Entry 1K6P (X-ray diffraction, 2.20 A resolution); this record covers chains A and B.

Chain A (and B):
Protein: POL polyprotein
Source organism: Human immunodeficiency virus 1
Notes: EC 3.4.23.16; fragment: HIV-1 PROTEASE, Residues 57-155; chain B of this document is another copy of the same molecule, construct and numbering; everything in this record applies to it too
UniProtKB: P35963 (POL_HV1Y2); residues 1-99 here correspond to UniProt positions 57-155 (UniProt number = residue number + 56)
Amino-acid sequence (99 residues; row label = number of the first residue in the row):
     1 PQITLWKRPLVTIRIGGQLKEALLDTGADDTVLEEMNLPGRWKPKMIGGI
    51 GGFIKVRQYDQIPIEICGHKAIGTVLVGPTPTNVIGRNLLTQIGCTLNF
Differences from the reference sequence: engineered mutation Lys7 (Gln63 in P35963), Arg14 (Lys70 in P35963), Thr82 (Val138 in P35963), Val84 (Ile140 in P35963)
Ligand contacts: analogue of indinavir drug (XN3; N-[2(R)-hydroxy-1(S)-indanyl]-5-[(2(S)-tertiary butylaminocarbonyl)-4(benzo[1,3]dioxol-5-ylmethyl)-piperazino]-4(S)-hydroxy-2(R)-phenylmethylpentanamide): Arg8, Leu23, Asp25, Gly27, Ala28, Asp29, Asp30, Val32, Ile47, Gly48, Gly49, Ile50, Phe53, Pro81, Thr82, Val84
Reported in the primary citation:
  - conformationally variable residues (loop rearrangement, side-chain flip): Leu23, Ile50, Thr80 to Thr82, Val84
  - binding site for analogue of indinavir drug: Leu23, Ile50, Pro81

Chain A / chain B interface:
Pairs across the interface - 91 pairs, chain A then chain B:
  Pro1(A) - Leu97(B)
  Pro1(A) - Asn98(B)
  Pro1(A) - Phe99(B)  hydrogen bond (backbone-backbone)
  Gln2(A) - Thr96(B)  hydrogen bond
  Gln2(A) - Leu97(B)
  Gln2(A) - Asn98(B)  hydrogen bond
  Ile3(A) - Thr96(B)
  Ile3(A) - Leu97(B)  hydrogen bond (backbone-backbone)
  Leu5(A) - Arg87(B)  hydrogen bond (backbone-side chain)
  Leu5(A) - Leu90(B)  hydrophobic
  Leu5(A) - Thr91(B)
  Leu5(A) - Cys95(B)
  Trp6(A) - Arg87(B)  hydrogen bond (backbone-side chain)
  Trp6(A) - Thr91(B)
  Lys7(A) - Arg87(B)
  Arg8(A) - Asp29(B)  salt bridge
  Arg8(A) - Arg87(B)
  Pro9(A) - Thr26(B)
  Pro9(A) - Arg87(B)
  Leu23(A) - Gly27(B)
  Leu24(A) - Thr26(B)  hydrogen bond (backbone-side chain)
  Leu24(A) - Leu97(B)  hydrophobic
  Asp25(A) - Asp25(B)
  Asp25(A) - Thr26(B)
  Asp25(A) - Gly27(B)  hydrogen bond (side chain-backbone)
  Thr26(A) - Leu5(B)
  Thr26(A) - Pro9(B)
  Thr26(A) - Leu24(B)  hydrogen bond (side chain-backbone)
  Thr26(A) - Asp25(B)
  Thr26(A) - Thr26(B)  hydrogen bond (backbone-side chain)
  Thr26(A) - Leu97(B)
  Gly27(A) - Leu23(B)
  Gly27(A) - Asp25(B)  hydrogen bond (backbone-side chain)
  Asp29(A) - Arg8(B)  salt bridge
  Gly49(A) - Ile50(B)
  Ile50(A) - Gly49(B)
  Ile50(A) - Ile50(B)  hydrogen bond (backbone-backbone)
  Ile50(A) - Gly51(B)  hydrogen bond (backbone-backbone)
  Ile50(A) - Gly52(B)
  Ile50(A) - Ile54(B)  hydrophobic
  Ile50(A) - Thr80(B)
  Gly51(A) - Ile50(B)  hydrogen bond (backbone-backbone)
  Gly51(A) - Gly51(B)
  Gly51(A) - Gly52(B)
  Gly51(A) - Ile54(B)
  Gly52(A) - Ile50(B)
  Gly52(A) - Gly51(B)
  Ile54(A) - Ile50(B)  hydrophobic
  Ile54(A) - Gly51(B)
  His69(A) - Phe99(B)
  Thr80(A) - Ile50(B)
  Arg87(A) - Leu5(B)  hydrogen bond (side chain-backbone)
  Arg87(A) - Trp6(B)
  Arg87(A) - Lys7(B)
  Arg87(A) - Arg8(B)
  Arg87(A) - Pro9(B)
  Leu90(A) - Leu5(B)  hydrophobic
  Thr91(A) - Leu5(B)
  Thr91(A) - Trp6(B)
  Ile93(A) - Phe99(B)
  Gly94(A) - Asn98(B)
  Gly94(A) - Phe99(B)
  Cys95(A) - Leu5(B)
  Cys95(A) - Leu97(B)  hydrophobic
  Cys95(A) - Asn98(B)
  Cys95(A) - Phe99(B)  hydrophobic
  Thr96(A) - Gln2(B)
  Thr96(A) - Ile3(B)
  Thr96(A) - Thr96(B)
  Thr96(A) - Leu97(B)
  Thr96(A) - Asn98(B)  hydrogen bond (backbone-backbone)
  Leu97(A) - Pro1(B)
  Leu97(A) - Gln2(B)
  Leu97(A) - Ile3(B)  hydrogen bond (backbone-backbone)
  Leu97(A) - Leu24(B)  hydrophobic
  Leu97(A) - Thr26(B)
  Leu97(A) - Cys95(B)  hydrophobic
  Leu97(A) - Thr96(B)
  Leu97(A) - Leu97(B)  hydrophobic
  Asn98(A) - Pro1(B)
  Asn98(A) - Gln2(B)  hydrogen bond
  Asn98(A) - Gly94(B)
  Asn98(A) - Cys95(B)
  Asn98(A) - Thr96(B)  hydrogen bond (backbone-backbone)
  Asn98(A) - Asn98(B)  hydrogen bond
  Phe99(A) - Pro1(B)  hydrogen bond (backbone-backbone)
  Phe99(A) - Ile3(B)  hydrophobic
  Phe99(A) - His69(B)  hydrogen bond (backbone-side chain)
  Phe99(A) - Ile93(B)
  Phe99(A) - Gly94(B)
  Phe99(A) - Cys95(B)  hydrophobic
Also at the interface, not in a pair above, chain A (35 interface residues in all): Thr4, Phe53, Cys67, Pro81
Also at the interface, not in a pair above, chain B (34 interface residues in all): Phe53, Cys67, Pro81

In short:
35 residues of chain A and 34 residues of chain B are in contact, with 22 hydrogen bonds and 2 salt bridges.
Among the polar pairs are Arg8(A)-Asp29(B), Gln2(A)-Thr96(B) and Gln2(A)-Asn98(B). From the paper: a binding
site for analogue of indinavir drug at Leu23(A), Ile50(A) and Pro81(A); conformational variability at
Leu23(A), Ile50(A) and Thr80(A) among others.
Both chains are POL polyprotein (Human immunodeficiency virus 1). Entry 1K6P (Lack of synergy for inhibitors
targeting A multi-drug resistant HIV-1 protease) was determined by X-ray diffraction together with 1K6C, 1K6T
and 1K6V from the same study.
